5TC1 - chains A and B of the 10 polymer chains in the assembly; structure by electron microscopy, 3.60 A resolution.

== Chain A (and B) ==
Molecule: Capsid protein
Organism: Enterobacteria phage MS2
Notes: chain B of this document is another copy of the same molecule, construct and numbering; everything in this record applies to it too
Reference sequence: P03612 (CAPSD_BPMS2); residues 0-129 here correspond to UniProt positions 1-130 (UniProt number = residue number + 1)
Sequence (130 residues; row label = number of the first residue in the row; numbering starts at 0):
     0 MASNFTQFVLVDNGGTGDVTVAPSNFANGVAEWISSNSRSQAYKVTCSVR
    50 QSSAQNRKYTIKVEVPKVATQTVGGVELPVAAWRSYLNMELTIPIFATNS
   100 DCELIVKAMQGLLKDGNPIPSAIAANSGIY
Not modelled in the structure: 0
Reported in the primary citation:
  - binding site for phage MS2 genome: N27, T45, S47, R49, S51, S52, N55, K57, T59, K61, Y129

== Interface between chain A and chain B ==
Residue-residue contacts (16):
  F25(A) - F25(B)
  N27(A) - N27(B)
  G28(A) - N27(B)  hydrogen bond (backbone-side chain)
  Q54(A) - L77(B)
  Q54(A) - V79(B)
  R56(A) - R38(B)
  I94(A) - R38(B)  hydrogen bond (backbone-backbone)
  I94(A) - S39(B)  hydrogen bond (backbone-backbone)
  F95(A) - S39(B)
  F95(A) - G73(B)
  F95(A) - V75(B)  hydrophobic
  F95(A) - E76(B)
  A96(A) - S37(B)
  T97(A) - G73(B)
  N98(A) - S35(B)
  N98(A) - N36(B)  hydrogen bond (side chain-backbone)
Interface residues without a listed pair, chain B (14 interface residues in all): A26, G74

== Overview ==
10 residues of chain A face 14 of chain B across their interface; the contacts include 4 hydrogen bonds. Polar
pairs include G28(A)-N27(B), N98(A)-N36(B) and I94(A)-R38(B). The paper reports a binding site for phage MS2
genome at N27(A), T45(A) and S47(A) among others.
Chain A and chain B are both Capsid protein (Enterobacteria phage MS2); the structure, In situ structures of
the genome and genome-delivery apparatus in ssRNA bacteriophage MS2, was determined by electron microscopy.
